8SAN - chains A and E of the 12 polymer chains in the assembly; structure by electron microscopy, 4.60 A resolution (low resolution: residue-level contacts below are approximate; hydrogen-bond / salt-bridge calls are withheld).

== Chain A (and E) ==
Protein: CH848.0836.10 gp120
Source organism: HIV-1 06TG.HT008
Notes: chain E of this document is another copy of the same molecule, construct and numbering; everything in this record applies to it too
UniProtKB: A0A1W6IM54 (A0A1W6IM54_9HIV1); the construct lacks a stretch of the UniProt sequence and is renumbered around it, so the offset changes along the chain: 33-139 = UniProt 29-135; 150-188 = UniProt 136-174; 189-309 = UniProt 178-298; 312-321 = UniProt 299-308; 4 more segments
Sequence (464 residues; each row starts with the number of its first residue; note: 22 numbers in that range are skipped by the numbering (no residue carries them; nothing is unmodelled there); a row labelled like 188B-188D holds insertion residues (188B, then the next letters in order)):
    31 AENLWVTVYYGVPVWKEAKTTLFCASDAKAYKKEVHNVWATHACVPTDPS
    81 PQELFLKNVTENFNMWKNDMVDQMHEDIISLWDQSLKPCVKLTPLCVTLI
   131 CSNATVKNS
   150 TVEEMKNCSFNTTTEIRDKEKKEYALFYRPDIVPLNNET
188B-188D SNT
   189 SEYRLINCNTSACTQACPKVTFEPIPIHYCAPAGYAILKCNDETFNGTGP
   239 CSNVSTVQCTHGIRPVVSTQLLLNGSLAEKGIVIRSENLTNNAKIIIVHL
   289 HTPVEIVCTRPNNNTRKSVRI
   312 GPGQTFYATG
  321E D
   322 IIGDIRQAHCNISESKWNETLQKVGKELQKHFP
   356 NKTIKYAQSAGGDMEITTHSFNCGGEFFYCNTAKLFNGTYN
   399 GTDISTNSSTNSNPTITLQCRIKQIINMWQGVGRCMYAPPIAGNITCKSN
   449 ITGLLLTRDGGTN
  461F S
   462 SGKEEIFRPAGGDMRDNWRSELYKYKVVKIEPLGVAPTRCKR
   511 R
Not modelled in the structure: 399-411
Cystine bridges: Cys54-Cys74, Cys119-Cys205, Cys126-Cys196, Cys131-Cys157, Cys218-Cys247, Cys228-Cys239, Cys296-Cys331, Cys378-Cys445, Cys385-Cys418
Glycans and other covalent adducts: N-acetylglucosamine (NAG) linked to Asn197, Asn262; glycan linked to Asn276
Differences from the reference sequence: expression tag (31-32); conflict Cys201 (Val190 in A0A1W6IM54), Cys433 (Ala418 in A0A1W6IM54), Lys490 (Glu476 in A0A1W6IM54), Glu492 (Gln478 in A0A1W6IM54), Val496 (Ile482 in A0A1W6IM54), Arg500 (Gly486 in A0A1W6IM54), Cys501 (Ala487 in A0A1W6IM54)
What the authors report for this chain:
  - contacts within the chain: Asn300-Ile326 (backbone contact)

== Interface between chain A and chain E ==
Pairs across the interface (15):
  Glu164(A) with Arg192(E); Cys196(E)
  Ile165(A) with Cys126(E); Val127(E); Thr128(E)
  Arg166(A) with Pro124(E); Cys126(E); Val127(E)
  Asp167(A) with Thr128(E)
  Pro313(A) with Cys196(E); Asn197(E); Thr198(E); Ser199(E)
  Gly314(A) with Thr198(E); Ser199(E)
Other interface residues (no listed pair), chain A (7 interface residues in all): Arg308
Other interface residues (no listed pair), chain E (11 interface residues in all): Asn195, Ala200

== Summary ==
The interface between chain A and chain E involves 7 residues on one side and 11 on the other. Covalently
linked N-acetylglucosamine: at Asn197(A) and Asn262(A). The paper reports contacts within the chain involving
Asn300(A) and Ile326(A).
Chain A and chain E are both CH848.0836.10 gp120 (HIV-1 06TG.HT008); the structure, CryoEM structure of
VRC01-CH848.0836.10, was determined by electron microscopy (same publication as 8SAL, 8SAQ, 8SAR, 8SAS, 8SAT,
8SAU and 9 further entries).
